PDB entry 1SXJ | X-ray diffraction, 2.85 A resolution | chains C and D of the 8 polymer chains in the assembly

== Chain C ==
Protein: Activator 1 40 kDa subunit
Organism: Saccharomyces cerevisiae
UniProtKB: P38629 (RFC3_YEAST); numbering as in UniProt (aligned over 1-340)
Chain sequence (340 residues; numbered 1 to 340; the number before each row is that of its first residue):
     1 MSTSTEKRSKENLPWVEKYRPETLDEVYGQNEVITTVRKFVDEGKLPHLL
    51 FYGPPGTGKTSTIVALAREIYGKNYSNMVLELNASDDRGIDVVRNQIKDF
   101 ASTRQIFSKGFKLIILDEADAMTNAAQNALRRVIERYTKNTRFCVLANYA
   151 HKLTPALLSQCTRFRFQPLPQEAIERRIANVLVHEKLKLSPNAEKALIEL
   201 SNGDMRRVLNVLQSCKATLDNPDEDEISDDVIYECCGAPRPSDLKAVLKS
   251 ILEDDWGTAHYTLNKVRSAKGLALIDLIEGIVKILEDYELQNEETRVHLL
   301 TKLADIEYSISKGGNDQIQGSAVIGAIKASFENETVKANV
Disordered / not traced: 1-11, 334-340
Sequence notes: engineered mutation Q160 (Arg in P38629)
UniProt features mapped onto this chain:
  - binding site (ATP): V16 to Y19, R20, Y28, G53 to S61, N148, R206
  - modified residue: S2 (N-acetylserine)
Bound ions: Mg2+: T60 (together with ATP-gamma-S)
Residues lining bound ligands: ATP-gamma-S (AGS; phosphothiophosphoric acid-adenylate ester): V16, E17, Y19, R20, P21, E26, V27, Y28, Q30, P54, P55, G56, T57, G58, K59, T60, S61, E118, N148, L169, M205, R206, L209

== Chain D ==
Protein: Activator 1 41 kDa subunit
Organism: Saccharomyces cerevisiae
UniProtKB: P40348 (RFC2_YEAST); residue numbers follow UniProt; this construct covers 1-353
Chain sequence (353 residues; row label = number of the first residue in the row):
     1 MFEGFGPNKKRKISKLAAEQSLAQQPWVEKYRPKNLDEVTAQDHAVTVLK
    51 KTLKSANLPHMLFYGPPGTGKTSTILALTKELYGPDLMKSRILELNASDE
   101 RGISIVREKVKNFARLTVSKPSKHDLENYPCPPYKIIILDEADSMTADAQ
   151 SALRRTMETYSGVTRFCLICNYVTRIIDPLASQCSKFRFKALDASNAIDR
   201 LRFISEQENVKCDDGVLERILDISAGDLRRGITLLQSASKGAQYLGDGKN
   251 ITSTQVEELAGVVPHDILIEIVEKVKSGDFDEIKKYVNTFMKSGWSAASV
   301 VNQLHEYYITNDNFDTNFKNQISWLLFTTDSRLNNGTNEHIQLLNLLVKI
   351 SQL
Disordered / not traced: 1-25
Sequence notes: engineered mutation Q183 (Arg in P40348)
UniProt features mapped onto this chain:
  - binding site (ATP): V28, R32, G65 to S73, N171, R229
  - modified residue: M1 (N-acetylmethionine)
Bound ions: Mg2+: T72 (together with ATP-gamma-S)
Residues lining bound ligands:
  - ATP-gamma-S (AGS; phosphothiophosphoric acid-adenylate ester), molecule 1: V28, E29, Y31, R32, P33, E38, V39, T40, A41, Q42, P66, P67, G68, T69, G70, K71, T72, S73, E141, N171, L192, R200, L228, R229, I232
  - ATP-gamma-S (AGS), molecule 2: R154, E158, P179

== How chain C and chain D interact ==
Pairs across the interface - 84 pairs, chain C then chain D:
  N12(C) with A56(D); N57(D); R165(D), hydrogen bond (backbone-side chain)
  L13(C) with S161(D); G162(D)
  P14(C) with N57(D); L58(D); S161(D); R165(D)
  E17(C) with E158(D); S161(D)
  R20(C) with R155(D); E158(D), salt bridge
  P55(C) with S182(D)
  T60(C) with R155(D)
  N83(C) with R155(D)
  A84(C) with R107(D), hydrogen bond (backbone-side chain); S151(D); A152(D)
  S85(C) with R107(D); K111(D), hydrogen bond; A152(D); T156(D)
  D86(C) with R107(D), hydrogen bond (backbone-side chain); K111(D), salt bridge
  D87(C) with R107(D), salt bridge
  E118(C) with R154(D), salt bridge; R155(D)
  N148(C) with R154(D), hydrogen bond; P179(D)
  Y149(C) with D178(D)
  D204(C) with S182(D), hydrogen bond
  R206(C) with E158(D), salt bridge; S182(D), hydrogen bond; Q183(D)
  R207(C) with K186(D)
  N210(C) with S182(D), hydrogen bond (side chain-backbone); Q183(D)
  Q213(C) with N57(D); P59(D)
  S214(C) with S185(D)
  A217(C) with K51(D)
  T218(C) with V48(D); K51(D), hydrogen bond (backbone-side chain)
  W256(C) with I309(D), hydrophobic; T316(D); K319(D); N320(D), hydrogen bond; S323(D)
  H260(C) with I309(D)
  S268(C) with K190(D), hydrogen bond (backbone-side chain); D193(D)
  A269(C) with H44(D)
  G271(C) with R188(D); K190(D)
  A273(C) with R188(D)
  D276(C) with R188(D), salt bridge
  K302(C) with W324(D)
  D305(C) with W324(D); F327(D)
  I306(C) with W324(D), hydrophobic; F327(D), hydrophobic
  S309(C) with F327(D); S331(D), hydrogen bond
  S311(C) with T174(D)
  G313(C) with Y172(D); N334(D)
  G314(C) with D330(D); N334(D)
  N315(C) with N302(D); D330(D), hydrogen bond (backbone-side chain)
  Q317(C) with N302(D), hydrogen bond; H305(D)
  I318(C) with V301(D), hydrophobic; H305(D); L326(D); F327(D); D330(D)
  S321(C) with H305(D), hydrogen bond; S323(D), hydrogen bond (backbone-side chain)
  A322(C) with S323(D), hydrogen bond (backbone-side chain)
  G325(C) with N320(D)
  K328(C) with N320(D)
  A329(C) with N320(D)
Other interface residues (no listed pair), chain C (51 interface residues in all): G56, E81, R88, A121, K270, Q319
Other interface residues (no listed pair), chain D (47 interface residues in all): T52, P133, R175, C184

== Summary ==
The interface between chain C and chain D involves 51 residues on one side and 47 on the other; the contacts
include 17 hydrogen bonds and 6 salt bridges. Polar pairs include R20(C)-E158(D), D86(C)-K111(D) and
D87(C)-R107(D).
Here chain C is Activator 1 40 kDa subunit and chain D is Activator 1 41 kDa subunit, both from Saccharomyces
cerevisiae. Entry 1SXJ (Crystal Structure of the Eukaryotic Clamp Loader (Replication Factor C, RFC) Bound to
the DNA Sliding ...) was determined by X-ray diffraction.
